PDB entry 2AWK | X-ray diffraction, 1.15 A resolution | chain A

[Chain A]
Protein: green fluorescent protein
From: Aequorea victoria
UniProtKB: P42212 (GFP_AEQVI); aligned to UniProt positions 1-229 over residues 1-229
Amino-acid sequence (228 residues; numbered 1 to 229 plus 1 insertion-coded residue; 2 numbers in that range are skipped by the numbering (no residue carries them; nothing is unmodelled there); the number before each row is that of its first residue):
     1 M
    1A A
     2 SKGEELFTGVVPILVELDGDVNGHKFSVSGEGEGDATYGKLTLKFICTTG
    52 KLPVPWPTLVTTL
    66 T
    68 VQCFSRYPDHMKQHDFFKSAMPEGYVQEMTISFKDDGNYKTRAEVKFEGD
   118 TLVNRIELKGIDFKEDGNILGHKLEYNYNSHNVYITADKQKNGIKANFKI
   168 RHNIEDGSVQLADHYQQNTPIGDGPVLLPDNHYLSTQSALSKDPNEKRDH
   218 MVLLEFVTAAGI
Not modelled in the structure: 1, 1A, 2
Construct notes: expression tag (1A); engineered mutation Leu64 (Phe in P42212), Met96 (Arg in P42212), Ser99 (Phe in P42212), Thr153 (Met in P42212), Ala163 (Val in P42212); chromophore (66, 66, 66)
Modified residues: Thr66 ({2-[(1R,2R)-1-amino-2-hydroxypropyl]-4-(4-hydroxybenzylidene)-5-oxo-4,5-dihydro-1H-imidazol-1-yl}acetic acid; CRO)
Glycans and other covalent adducts: covalent link Leu64-Thr66; covalent link Thr66-Val68

[In short]
Chain A is green fluorescent protein (Aequorea victoria); the structure, GFP R96M mature chromophore, was
determined by X-ray diffraction, deposited together with 2AWJ, 2AWL and 2AWM.
